Entry 8J7S (electron microscopy, 2.84 A resolution); this record covers chains I and M of the 16 polymer chains in the assembly.

Chain I (and M):
Molecule: Piwi domain-containing protein
From: Maribacter polysiphoniae
Notes: chain M of this document is another copy of the same molecule, construct and numbering; everything in this record applies to it too
UniProtKB: A0A316E3U6 (A0A316E3U6_9FLAO); residue numbers follow UniProt; this construct covers 1-506
Sequence (506 residues; numbered 1 to 506; the number before each row is that of its first residue):
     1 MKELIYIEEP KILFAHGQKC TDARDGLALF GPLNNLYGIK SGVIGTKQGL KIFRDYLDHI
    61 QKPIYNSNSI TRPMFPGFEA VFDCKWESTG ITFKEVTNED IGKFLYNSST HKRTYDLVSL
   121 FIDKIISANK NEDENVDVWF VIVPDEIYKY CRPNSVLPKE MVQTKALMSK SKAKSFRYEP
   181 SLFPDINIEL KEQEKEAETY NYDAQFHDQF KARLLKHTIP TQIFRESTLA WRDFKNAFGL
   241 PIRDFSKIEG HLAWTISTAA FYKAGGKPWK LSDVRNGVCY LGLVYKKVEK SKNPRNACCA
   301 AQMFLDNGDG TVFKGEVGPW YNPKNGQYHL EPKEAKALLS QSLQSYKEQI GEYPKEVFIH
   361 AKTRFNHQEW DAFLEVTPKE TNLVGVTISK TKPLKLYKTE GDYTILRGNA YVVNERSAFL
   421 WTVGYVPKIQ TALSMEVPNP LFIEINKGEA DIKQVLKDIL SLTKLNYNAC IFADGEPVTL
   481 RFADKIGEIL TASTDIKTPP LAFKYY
Unresolved in the structure: 153-204
What the authors report for this chain:
  - binding site for the 19-nt RNA strand: Arg152, His207, Lys211, Gln222, Arg225, Thr228, Arg243, Lys263, Asn325, Gln327, Lys390, Lys395, Asn439, Asn466, Asn468, Arg481
  - binding site for the 24-nt DNA strand: Arg72, Lys247, Lys286, Lys362, Arg364
  - binding site for the 19-nt RNA strand: Lys485
  - self-association interface (contacts with another copy of this molecule): Tyr262

How chain I and chain M interact:
Contacting residue pairs (53; chain I residue first):
  Asn34(I) with Glu134(M)
  Asn35(I) with Lys40(M), hydrogen bond (backbone-side chain)
  Leu36(I) with Lys40(M)
  Tyr37(I) with Tyr37(M); Gly38(M); Lys40(M); Lys85(M); Glu87(M), hydrogen bond
  Gly38(I) with Tyr37(M)
  Ile39(I) with Tyr37(M)
  Lys40(I) with Leu36(M); Asp137(M), salt bridge
  Lys85(I) with Tyr37(M)
  Glu87(I) with Tyr37(M)
  Thr89(I) with Tyr37(M), hydrogen bond
  Gly90(I) with Tyr37(M)
  Asn129(I) with Thr218(M), hydrogen bond; Tyr505(M), hydrogen bond (backbone-side chain)
  Lys130(I) with Thr218(M); Thr498(M); Pro500(M); Ala502(M); Tyr505(M)
  Asn131(I) with Lys314(M); Pro500(M), hydrogen bond (backbone-backbone); Leu501(M)
  Glu132(I) with Lys314(M); Ala502(M); Lys504(M)
  Asp133(I) with Tyr262(M); Gly265(M); Lys314(M), salt bridge; Lys504(M), hydrogen bond (backbone-side chain)
  Glu134(I) with Lys504(M)
  Asn135(I) with Asp137(M), hydrogen bond; Ala264(M)
  Thr218(I) with Asn129(M), hydrogen bond
  Tyr262(I) with Asp133(M)
  Ala264(I) with Asn135(M), hydrogen bond (backbone-side chain)
  Gly265(I) with Asp133(M); Glu134(M)
  Lys314(I) with Asn131(M)
  Thr498(I) with Lys130(M), hydrogen bond (backbone-side chain)
  Pro500(I) with Lys130(M); Asn131(M)
  Leu501(I) with Asn131(M)
  Ala502(I) with Lys130(M); Asn131(M)
  Lys504(I) with Glu132(M), hydrogen bond (side chain-backbone); Asp133(M); Glu134(M), hydrogen bond (side chain-backbone)
  Tyr505(I) with Asn129(M), hydrogen bond (side chain-backbone); Lys130(M)
Also at the interface, not in a pair above, chain I (34 interface residues in all): Asp137, Leu215, His217, Phe313, Pro499
Also at the interface, not in a pair above, chain M (33 interface residues in all): Ile39, Thr89, Gly90, Leu215, Lys216, His217, Phe313, Pro499

Summary:
The interface between chain I and chain M involves 34 residues on one side and 33 on the other; the contacts
include 14 hydrogen bonds and 2 salt bridges. Among the polar pairs are Lys40(I)-Asp137(M),
Asp133(I)-Lys314(M) and Asn35(I)-Lys40(M). From the paper: a binding site for the 19-nt RNA strand at
Arg152(I), His207(I) and Lys211(I) among others; a binding site for the 24-nt DNA strand at Arg72(I),
Lys247(I) and Lys286(I) among others.
Both chains are Piwi domain-containing protein (Maribacter polysiphoniae). Entry 8J7S (Structure of the SPARTA
complex) was determined by electron microscopy.
